Entry 9FGB (electron microscopy, 3.80 A resolution); this record covers chains E and F of the 6 polymer chains in the assembly.

== Chain E ==
Name: Gamma-aminobutyric acid receptor subunit beta-3
Source organism: Homo sapiens
UniProt: P28472 (GBRB3_HUMAN), isoform P28472-2; residues -24 to 448 here correspond to UniProt positions 1-473 (UniProt number = residue number + 25)
Amino-acid sequence (473 residues; row label = number of the first residue in the row; numbers below 1 keep their minus sign (Met-24 is residue -24)):
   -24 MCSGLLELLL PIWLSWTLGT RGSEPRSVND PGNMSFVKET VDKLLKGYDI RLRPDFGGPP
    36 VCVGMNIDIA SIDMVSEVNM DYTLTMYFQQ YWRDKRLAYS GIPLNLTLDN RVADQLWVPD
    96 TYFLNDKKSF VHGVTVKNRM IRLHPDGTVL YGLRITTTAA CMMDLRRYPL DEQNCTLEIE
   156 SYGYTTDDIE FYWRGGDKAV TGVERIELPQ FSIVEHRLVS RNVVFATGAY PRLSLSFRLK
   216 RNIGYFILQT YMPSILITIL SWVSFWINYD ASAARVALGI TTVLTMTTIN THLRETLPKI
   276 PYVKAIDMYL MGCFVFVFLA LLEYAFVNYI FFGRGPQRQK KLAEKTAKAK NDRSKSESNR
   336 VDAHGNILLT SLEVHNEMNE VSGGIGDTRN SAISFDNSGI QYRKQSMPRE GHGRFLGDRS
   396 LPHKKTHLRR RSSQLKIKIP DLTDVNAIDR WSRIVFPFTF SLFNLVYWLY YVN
Unresolved in the structure: -24 to 7, 309-419, 448
Cystine bridges: Cys136-Cys150
Glycans and other covalent adducts: N-acetylglucosamine (NAG) linked to Asn80; glycan linked to Asn149
Curated features (UniProtKB/Swiss-Prot):
  - binding site (benzamidine): Asp95 to Tyr97, Glu155 to Tyr157, Phe200
  - binding site (4-aminobutanoate): Tyr97, Glu155, Tyr157, Thr202
  - binding site (histamine): Tyr97, Ser156, Tyr157, Thr202
  - glycosylation (N-linked (GlcNAc...) asparagine): Asn8, Asn80, Asn149

== Chain F ==
Name: Megabody-38, Outer membrane protein
Source organism: Lama glama
UniProt: B5Z8H1 (B5Z8H1_HELPG); residues 14-237 here correspond to UniProt positions 226-449 (UniProt number = residue number + 212)
Amino-acid sequence (539 residues; row label = number of the first residue in the row):
     2 QVQLQESGGG LVQTKTTTSV IDTTNDAQNL LTQAQTIVNT LKDYCPILIA KSSSSNGGTN
    62 NANTPSWQTA GGGKNSCATF GAEFSAASDM INNAQKIVQE TQQLSANQPK NITQPHNLNL
   122 NSPSSLTALA QKMLKNAQSQ AEILKLANQV ESDFNKLSSG HLKDYIGKCD ASAISSANMT
   182 MQNQKNNWGN GCAGVEETQS LLKTSAADFN NQTPQINQAQ NLANTLIQEL GNNPFRASGG
   242 GSGGGGSGKL SDTYEQLSRL LTNDNGTNSK TSAQAINQAV NNLNERAKTL AGGTTNSPAY
   302 QATLLALRSV LGLWNSMGYA VICGGYTKSP GENNQKDFHY TDENGNGTTI NCGGSTNSNG
   362 THSYNGTNTL KADKNVSLSI EQYEKIHEAY QILSKALKQA GLAPLNSKGE KLEAHVTTSK
   422 YGSLRVSCAA SGRTFTTYIM AWFRQAPGKE REFLAAMDQG RIQYYGDSVR GRFTISRDYA
   482 KNSVDLQLDG LRPEDTAVYY CAAGAGFWGL RTASSYHYWG QGTQVTVSSH HHHHHEPEA
Unresolved in the structure: 15-423, 531-540
Cystine bridges: Cys429-Cys502

== How chain E and chain F interact ==
Residue-residue contacts (8):
  Glu179(E) - Thr437(F)
  Glu179(E) - Tyr480(F)
  Arg180(E) - Thr437(F)
  Arg180(E) - Gln460(F)  hydrogen bond (side chain-backbone)
  Arg180(E) - Arg462(F)
  Arg180(E) - Tyr480(F)
  Glu182(E) - Thr437(F)
  Glu182(E) - Thr438(F)
Interface residues without a listed pair, chain E (4 interface residues in all): Ile181
Interface residues without a listed pair, chain F (7 interface residues in all): Gly461, Ala481

== In short ==
Chain E and chain F form an interface of 4 and 7 residues respectively; the contacts include 1 hydrogen bond.
Its one hydrogen-bonded contact is Arg180(E)-Gln460(F). Covalently linked N-acetylglucosamine: at Asn80(E).
Chain E is Gamma-aminobutyric acid receptor subunit beta-3 (Homo sapiens) and chain F is Megabody-38, Outer
membrane protein (Lama glama); the structure, Cryo-EM structure of the full-length alpha1beta3gamma2 GABA(A)
receptor in SMALPs bound to one PIP2 molecule at ..., was determined by electron microscopy.
